5BSK - chains B and D of the 4 polymer chains in the assembly; structure by X-ray diffraction, 2.61 A resolution.

== Chain B (and D) ==
Name: Hypoxanthine-guanine phosphoribosyltransferase
From: Homo sapiens
Notes: EC 2.4.2.8; chain D of this document is another copy of the same molecule, construct and numbering; everything in this record applies to it too
UniProtKB: P00492 (HPRT_HUMAN); residues 0-217 here correspond to UniProt positions 1-218 (UniProt number = residue number + 1)
Chain sequence (218 residues; row label = number of the first residue in the row; numbering starts at 0):
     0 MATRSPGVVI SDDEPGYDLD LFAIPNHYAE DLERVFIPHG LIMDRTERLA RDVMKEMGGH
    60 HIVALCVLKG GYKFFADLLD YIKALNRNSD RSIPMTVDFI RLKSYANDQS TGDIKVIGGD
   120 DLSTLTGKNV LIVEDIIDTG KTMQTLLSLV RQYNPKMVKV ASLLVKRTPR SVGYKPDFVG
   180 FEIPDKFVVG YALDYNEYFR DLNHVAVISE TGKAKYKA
Unresolved in the structure: 0-4, 13-14, 103-122 (chain D: 0-4, 101-120, 168-171, 217)
Construct notes: engineered mutation Ala22 (Cys23 in P00492), Ala105 (Cys106 in P00492), Ala205 (Cys206 in P00492)
Bound ions: Mg2+: Glu133, Asp134
Small-molecule neighbours: 4X7 ((2-{[(2S)-1-(2-amino-6-oxo-1,6-dihydro-9H-purin-9-yl)-3-hydroxypropan-2-yl]oxy}ethyl)phosphonic acid): Ile135, Ile136, Asp137, Thr138, Gly139, Lys140, Thr141, Lys165, Lys185, Phe186, Val187, Leu192, Asp193
Swiss-Prot annotation at these positions:
  - active site: Asp137 (Proton acceptor)
  - binding site (GMP): Lys68, Glu133 to Thr141, Lys165, Lys185 to Val187, Asp193
  - binding site (Mg(2+)): Asp193
  - modified residue: Ala1 (N-acetylalanine), Lys102 (N6-acetyllysine), Thr141 (Phosphothreonine)
  - cross-link: Lys114 (Glycyl lysine isopeptide (Lys-Gly) (interchain with G-Cter in SUMO1))

== Chain B / chain D interface ==
Pairs across the interface (53; chain B residue first):
  Pro24(B) with Arg86(D)
  His26(B) with Asn85(D); Arg86(D); Ser88(D), hydrogen bond (side chain-backbone); Asp89(D); Arg90(D); Ser91(D)
  Tyr27(B) with Ser91(D)
  His60(B) with Glu196(D), salt bridge
  Leu67(B) with Phe98(D), hydrophobic
  Tyr71(B) with Tyr71(D), hydrogen bond (side chain-backbone); Phe74(D), hydrophobic; Ala75(D); Phe98(D), hydrophobic
  Lys72(B) with Asp79(D)
  Leu78(B) with Tyr71(D)
  Asp79(B) with Lys72(D)
  Lys82(B) with Tyr71(D), hydrogen bond; Arg199(D); Asp200(D)
  Asn85(B) with His26(D); Asp200(D)
  Arg86(B) with Pro24(D); His26(D); Asp200(D), hydrogen bond (side chain-backbone); Asn202(D), hydrogen bond
  Asp89(B) with Asn25(D); His26(D)
  Arg90(B) with His26(D), hydrogen bond (backbone-side chain)
  Ser91(B) with His26(D); Tyr27(D); Tyr197(D); Tyr215(D), hydrogen bond
  Pro93(B) with Glu196(D); Tyr197(D)
  Met94(B) with Glu196(D), hydrogen bond (backbone-backbone); Arg199(D), hydrogen bond (backbone-side chain)
  Thr95(B) with Glu196(D), hydrogen bond
  Val96(B) with Arg199(D)
  Phe98(B) with Leu67(D), hydrophobic
  Glu196(B) with Pro93(D); Met94(D), hydrogen bond (backbone-backbone); Thr95(D)
  Tyr197(B) with Ser91(D); Pro93(D), hydrophobic
  Arg199(B) with Lys82(D); Met94(D), hydrogen bond (side chain-backbone); Val96(D)
  Asp200(B) with Lys82(D); Asn85(D); Arg86(D), hydrogen bond (backbone-side chain)
  Asn202(B) with Arg86(D), hydrogen bond
  Tyr215(B) with Ser91(D), hydrogen bond
Also at the interface, not in a pair above, chain B (29 interface residues in all): Ala75, Ser88, Ile92
Also at the interface, not in a pair above, chain D (31 interface residues in all): His60, Ile92, Asn195

== Summary ==
The interface between chain B and chain D involves 29 residues on one side and 31 on the other; the contacts
include 15 hydrogen bonds and 1 salt bridge. Polar contacts include His60(B)-Glu196(D), His26(B)-Ser88(D) and
Tyr71(B)-Tyr71(D). Ligands of chain B: compound 4X7.
Chain B and chain D are both Hypoxanthine-guanine phosphoribosyltransferase (Homo sapiens); the structure,
Human HGPRT in complex with (S)-HPEPG, an acyclic nucleoside phosphonate, was determined by X-ray diffraction
(same publication as 5BRN).
